Entry 6ADA (X-ray diffraction, 3.15 A resolution); this record covers chains C and D of the 3 polymer chains in the assembly.

Chain C:
Name: antibody Fab fragment, heavy chain
Organism: Mus musculus
Notes: antibody fragment or engineered binder
Amino-acid sequence (222 residues; row label = number of the first residue in the row):
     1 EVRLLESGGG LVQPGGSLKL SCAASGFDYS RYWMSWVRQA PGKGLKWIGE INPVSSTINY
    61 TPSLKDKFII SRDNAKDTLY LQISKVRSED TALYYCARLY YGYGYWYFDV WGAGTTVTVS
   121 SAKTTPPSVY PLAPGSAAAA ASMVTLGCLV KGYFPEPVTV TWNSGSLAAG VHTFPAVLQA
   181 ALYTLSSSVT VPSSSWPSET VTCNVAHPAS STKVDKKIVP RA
Cystine bridges: Cys22-Cys96, Cys148-Cys203

Chain D:
Name: antibody Fab fragment, light chain
Organism: Mus musculus
Notes: antibody fragment or engineered binder
Amino-acid sequence (211 residues; each row starts with the number of its first residue):
     1 DIVLTQSPAI MSAAPGDKVT MTCSASSSVS YIHWYQQKSG TSPKRWIYDT SKLTSGVPVR
    61 FSGSGSGTSY SLTINTMEAE DAATYYCQQW SSHPQTFGGG TKLEILRADA APTVSIFPPS
   121 SEQLTSGGAS VVCFLNNFYP KDINVKWKID GSERQNGVLN SWTDQDSKDS TYSMSSTLTL
   181 TKDEYERHNS YTCEATHKTS TSPIVKSFNR A
Cystine bridges: Cys23-Cys87, Cys133-Cys193

Chain C / chain D interface:
Contacting residue pairs - 76 pairs, chain C then chain D:
  Gln39(C) with Gln37(D), hydrogen bond; Tyr86(D), hydrogen bond
  Leu45(C) with Tyr86(D), hydrophobic; Phe97(D)
  Trp47(C) with Gln95(D)
  Glu50(C) with Trp90(D)
  Tyr95(C) with Gln37(D), hydrogen bond; Thr41(D); Pro43(D)
  Leu99(C) with Trp90(D), hydrophobic
  Gly102(C) with Asp49(D)
  Tyr103(C) with Tyr31(D), hydrophobic; Asp49(D), hydrogen bond (backbone-side chain); Lys52(D)
  Tyr105(C) with Tyr31(D), hydrophobic; His33(D), hydrogen bond (backbone-side chain); Asp49(D); Ser91(D)
  Trp106(C) with His33(D), hydrogen bond (backbone-side chain); Gln88(D); Trp90(D), hydrophobic
  Tyr107(C) with His33(D); Tyr35(D); Arg45(D), hydrogen bond; Tyr48(D), hydrophobic
  Phe108(C) with Tyr35(D), hydrogen bond (backbone-side chain); Gln88(D); Trp90(D), hydrophobic; Gln95(D); Phe97(D), hydrophobic
  Asp109(C) with Arg45(D), salt bridge
  Trp111(C) with Tyr35(D); Pro43(D); Phe97(D), hydrophobic
  Gly112(C) with Ser42(D)
  Tyr130(C) with Ser120(D); Glu122(D); Gln123(D); Ser126(D), hydrogen bond
  Pro131(C) with Ser120(D)
  Leu132(C) with Phe117(D); Val132(D), hydrophobic; Phe134(D), hydrophobic
  Ala133(C) with Phe117(D); Pro118(D)
  Gly135(C) with Pro118(D)
  Thr145(C) with Ser115(D); Phe117(D); Phe134(D)
  Leu146(C) with Phe134(D)
  Leu149(C) with Ser130(D)
  Lys151(C) with Gln123(D); Ser130(D); Thr179(D)
  His172(C) with Asn136(D); Asn137(D); Ser173(D), hydrogen bond
  Thr173(C) with Thr163(D)
  Phe174(C) with Phe134(D), hydrophobic; Asn136(D); Ser161(D); Ser173(D); Met174(D); Ser175(D)
  Pro175(C) with Ser161(D), hydrogen bond (backbone-side chain); Trp162(D)
  Val177(C) with Asn160(D)
  Gln179(C) with Leu159(D)
  Ser186(C) with Phe134(D); Ser175(D)
  Ser187(C) with Phe134(D)
  Ser188(C) with Phe134(D); Asn136(D), hydrogen bond
  Lys216(C) with Glu122(D), salt bridge
  Arg221(C) with Pro118(D); Pro119(D)
Also at the interface, not in a pair above, chain C (43 interface residues in all): Val37, Lys43, Gly44, Asn59, Pro62, Ala113, Pro134, Gly147
Also at the interface, not in a pair above, chain D (45 interface residues in all): Ser30, His93, Pro94, Gly98, Gly99, Ile116

Summary:
43 residues of chain C and 45 residues of chain D are in contact, with 12 hydrogen bonds and 2 salt bridges.
Polar pairs include Asp109(C)-Arg45(D), Lys216(C)-Glu122(D) and Gln39(C)-Gln37(D).
Here chain C is antibody Fab fragment, heavy chain and chain D is antibody Fab fragment, light chain, both
from Mus musculus. Entry 6ADA (Crystal structure of the E148D mutant CLC-ec1 in 200mM bromide) was determined
by X-ray diffraction (same publication as 6AD7, 6AD8, 6ADB, 6ADC, 6K5A, 6K5D, 6K5F and 6K5I).
